Entry 9B3A (electron microscopy, 3.20 A resolution); this record covers chains A and W of the 30 polymer chains in the assembly.

# Chain A (and W)
Name: Microtubule-associated protein tau
Notes: chain W of this document is another copy of the same molecule, construct and numbering; everything in this record applies to it too
UniProtKB: P10636 (TAU_HUMAN); residues 295-313 here correspond to UniProt positions 612-630 (UniProt number = residue number + 317)
Amino-acid sequence (22 residues; each row starts with the number of its first residue):
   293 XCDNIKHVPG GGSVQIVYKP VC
Construct notes: expression tag (293-294, 314)
Modified positions: ACE (acetyl group) at position 293
Swiss-Prot annotation at these positions:
  - site (Not glycated): K298, K311
  - modified residue: K298 (N6-acetyllysine), S305 (Phosphoserine), K311 (N6,N6-dimethyllysine)
  - cross-link (Glycyl lysine isopeptide (Lys-Gly)): K298 (interchain with G-Cter in ubiquitin), K311 (interchain with G-Cter in ubiquitin)
Glycans and other covalent adducts: 1,3-dimethylbenzene (8VH) linked to C294, C314
Ligand contacts: 1,3-dimethylbenzene (8VH): I297, V309, P312

# Chain A / chain W interface
Contacting residue pairs (48):
  ACE_293(A) with ACE_293(W); C294(W), hydrogen bond (backbone-backbone); C314(W)
  C294(A) with C294(W)
  D295(A) with C294(W), hydrogen bond (backbone-backbone); D295(W); N296(W), hydrogen bond (backbone-backbone)
  N296(A) with N296(W), hydrogen bond (backbone-backbone); I297(W), hydrogen bond (backbone-backbone)
  I297(A) with C294(W); I297(W), hydrophobic
  K298(A) with I297(W), hydrogen bond (backbone-backbone); K298(W); H299(W), hydrogen bond (backbone-backbone)
  H299(A) with H299(W), hydrogen bond
  V300(A) with H299(W), hydrogen bond (backbone-backbone); V300(W); P301(W)
  P301(A) with P301(W)
  G302(A) with P301(W), hydrogen bond (backbone-backbone)
  G303(A) with G302(W); G303(W); G304(W), hydrogen bond (backbone-backbone)
  G304(A) with G304(W), hydrogen bond (backbone-backbone); S305(W)
  S305(A) with P301(W); G302(W), hydrogen bond (side chain-backbone); S305(W)
  V306(A) with S305(W), hydrogen bond (backbone-backbone); V306(W); Q307(W), hydrogen bond (backbone-backbone)
  Q307(A) with H299(W), hydrogen bond; Q307(W)
  I308(A) with Q307(W), hydrogen bond (backbone-backbone); I308(W); V309(W), hydrogen bond (backbone-backbone)
  V309(A) with V309(W)
  Y310(A) with V309(W), hydrogen bond (backbone-backbone); Y310(W), hydrophobic; K311(W), hydrogen bond (backbone-backbone); P312(W)
  K311(A) with K311(W); P312(W)
  P312(A) with P312(W)
  V313(A) with P312(W), hydrogen bond (backbone-backbone); V313(W)
  C314(A) with V313(W), hydrogen bond (backbone-backbone); C314(W)

# Summary
Chain A and chain W each contribute 22 residues to their interface, with 22 hydrogen bonds. Polar pairs
include H299(A)-H299(W), S305(A)-G302(W) and Q307(A)-H299(W). 1,3-dimethylbenzene is covalently linked to
C294(A).
Chain A and chain W are both Microtubule-associated protein tau; the structure, filament of type 1 KD-mxyl
miniature tau macrocycle derived from 4R tauopathic fold, was determined by electron microscopy, deposited
together with 9DME.
